PDB entry 7MH8 | X-ray diffraction, 2.75 A resolution | chains H and L of the 3 polymer chains in the assembly

== Chain H ==
Name: Reaction center protein H chain
From: Rhodobacter sphaeroides
Reference sequence: P0C0Y7 (RCEH_RHOSH); residue numbers follow UniProt; this construct covers 1-259
Chain sequence (266 residues; numbered 1 to 266; the number before each row is that of its first residue):
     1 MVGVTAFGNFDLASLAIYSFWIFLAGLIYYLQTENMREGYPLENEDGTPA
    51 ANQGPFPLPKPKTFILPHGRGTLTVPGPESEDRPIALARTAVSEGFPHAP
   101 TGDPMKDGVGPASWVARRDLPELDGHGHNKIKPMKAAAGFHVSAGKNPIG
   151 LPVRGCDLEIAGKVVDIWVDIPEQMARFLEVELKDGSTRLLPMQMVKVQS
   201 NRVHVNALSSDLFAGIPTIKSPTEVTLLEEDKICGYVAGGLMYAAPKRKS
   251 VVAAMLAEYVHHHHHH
Unresolved in the structure: 1-10, 250-266
Differences from the reference sequence: expression tag (260-266)

== Chain L ==
Name: Reaction center protein L chain
From: Rhodobacter sphaeroides
Reference sequence: P0C0Y8 (RCEL_RHOSH); residues 0-281 here correspond to UniProt positions 1-282 (UniProt number = residue number + 1)
Chain sequence (282 residues; each row starts with the number of its first residue; numbering starts at 0):
     0 MALLSFERKYRVPGGTLVGGNLFDFWVGPFYVGFFGVATFFFAALGIILI
    50 AWSAVLQGTWNPQLISVYPPALEYGLGGAPLAKGGLWQIITICATGAFVS
   100 WALREVEICRKLGIGYHIPFAFAFAILAYLTLVLFRPVMMGAWGYAFPYG
   150 IWTHLDWVSNTGYTYGNFHYNPAHMIAISFFFTNALALALHGALVLSAAN
   200 PEKGKEMRTPDHEDTFFRDLVGYSIGTLGIHRLGLLLSLSAVFFSALCMI
   250 ITGTIWFDQWVDWWQWWVKLPWWANIPGGING
Unresolved in the structure: 0
Bound ions: Fe ion: H190, H230 (shared with 3 residues of chain M)
Ligand contacts:
  - bacteriochlorophyll a (BCL), molecule 1: I46, I49, Y128, L131, F146, I150, W151, H153, L154, V157
  - bacteriochlorophyll a (BCL), molecule 2: F97, F121, A124, I125, A127, Y128, L131, W156, V157, S158, T160, G161, Y162, N166, F167, H168, H173, A176, I177, F180, F181, V241, S244, A245, C247, M248
  - bacteriochlorophyll a (BCL), molecule 3: V157, Y162, H168, F181
  - bacteriochlorophyll a (BCL), molecule 4: H168, H173, M174, I177, S178, F181, T182, L185
  - bacteriopheophytin a (BPH), molecule 1: T38, F41, A42, G45, I49, I89, C92, A93, A96, F97, W100, E104, I117, A120, F121, F123, A124, Y128, F146, Y148, G149, I150, H153, F180, S237, L238, V241
  - bacteriopheophytin a (BPH), molecule 2: F181, A184, L185, A188, L189, F216, L219, V220
  - ubiquinone-10 (U10), molecule 1: F29, V31, G35, T38, F39, W100, R103
  - ubiquinone-10 (U10), molecule 2: L189, H190, L193, V194, E212, D213, F216, Y222, S223, I224, G225, T226, I229, L232

== Interface between chain H and chain L ==
Pairs across the interface (67):
  G39(H) with L3(L); S4(L), hydrogen bond (backbone-backbone); F5(L)
  Y40(H) with L3(L), hydrophobic
  L42(H) with A1(L), hydrophobic; L2(L); L3(L), hydrophobic
  E43(H) with A1(L); L2(L), hydrogen bond (backbone-backbone); S4(L)
  E45(H) with R7(L)
  A50(H) with A1(L), hydrophobic
  K62(H) with N199(L), hydrogen bond
  F64(H) with A198(L); M206(L), hydrophobic
  I65(H) with G203(L); K204(L); E205(L); M206(L), hydrogen bond (backbone-backbone)
  L66(H) with E205(L)
  P67(H) with E205(L); M206(L)
  H68(H) with E205(L)
  E79(H) with S4(L)
  E81(H) with S4(L); F5(L); K8(L), salt bridge
  L87(H) with R7(L); K8(L)
  A88(H) with R7(L)
  R89(H) with R7(L)
  G95(H) with F24(L); W25(L), hydrogen bond (backbone-backbone)
  F96(H) with F24(L), hydrophobic
  P97(H) with R10(L); V11(L); P12(L); D23(L)
  H98(H) with R7(L); R10(L), hydrogen bond (backbone-backbone); V11(L); P12(L)
  V109(H) with K8(L)
  G110(H) with K8(L), hydrogen bond (backbone-backbone); Y9(L); V11(L)
  P111(H) with V11(L); K110(L); G112(L)
  S113(H) with K8(L), hydrogen bond (side chain-backbone); Y9(L)
  W114(H) with K8(L)
  D124(H) with D210(L)
  G125(H) with T208(L); D210(L), hydrogen bond (backbone-side chain)
  K130(H) with P209(L)
  P172(H) with D210(L); D213(L)
  E173(H) with P209(L); T226(L), hydrogen bond
  A238(H) with G112(L)
  M242(H) with P12(L); G13(L); G14(L); R109(L); K110(L)
  Y243(H) with V11(L)
Also at the interface, not in a pair above, chain H (41 interface residues in all): R83, I85, A99, P100, V115, E122, M175
Also at the interface, not in a pair above, chain L (32 interface residues in all): L111, L227

== In short ==
Chain H and chain L form an interface of 41 and 32 residues respectively; the contacts include 10 hydrogen
bonds and 1 salt bridge. Polar contacts include E81(H)-K8(L), K62(H)-N199(L) and S113(H)-K8(L). Bound to chain
L: 4 copies of bacteriochlorophyll a, bacteriopheophytin a and ubiquinone-10.
Chain H is Reaction center protein H chain and chain L is Reaction center protein L chain, both from
Rhodobacter sphaeroides; the structure, Crystal structure of R. sphaeroides Photosynthetic Reaction Center
variant; Y(M210)3-methyltyrosine, was determined by X-ray diffraction together with 7MH3, 7MH4, 7MH5 and 7MH9
from the same study.
